Entry 1ZNJ (X-ray diffraction, 2.00 A resolution); this record covers chains I and J of the 12 polymer chains in the assembly.

== Chain I ==
Name: Insulin
Source organism: Homo sapiens
UniProt: P01308 (INS_HUMAN); residues 1-21 here correspond to UniProt positions 90-110 (UniProt number = residue number + 89)
Amino-acid sequence (21 residues; row label = number of the first residue in the row):
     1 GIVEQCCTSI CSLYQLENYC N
Cystine bridges: C6-C11
Residues lining bound ligands: phenol (IPH): C6, S9, I10, C11, L16

== Chain J ==
Name: Insulin
Source organism: Homo sapiens
UniProt: P01308 (INS_HUMAN); residues 1-30 here correspond to UniProt positions 25-54 (UniProt number = residue number + 24)
Amino-acid sequence (30 residues; numbered 1 to 30; the number before each row is that of its first residue):
     1 FVNQHLCGSH LVEALYLVCG ERGFFYTPKT
Bound ions: Zn2+: H10 (together with chloride ion) (shared with 1 residue of chain B; 1 residue of chain F)
Residues lining bound ligands:
  - phenol (IPH), molecule 1: F1, N3, L6
  - phenol (IPH), molecule 2: C7, H10, L11, A14

== Interface between chain I and chain J ==
Contacting residue pairs (28):
  G1(I) - T30(J)
  I2(I) - L11(J)  hydrophobic
  I2(I) - L15(J)  hydrophobic
  I2(I) - Y26(J)  hydrophobic
  V3(I) - Q4(J)
  V3(I) - Y26(J)
  E4(I) - K29(J)
  E4(I) - T30(J)
  C6(I) - C7(J)
  C6(I) - L11(J)  hydrophobic
  C7(I) - C7(J)  disulfide
  C7(I) - L11(J)  hydrophobic
  L13(I) - V18(J)  hydrophobic
  L16(I) - A14(J)  hydrophobic
  L16(I) - L15(J)
  E17(I) - V18(J)
  E17(I) - R22(J)  salt bridge
  Y19(I) - L15(J)  hydrophobic
  Y19(I) - F24(J)
  Y19(I) - F25(J)  hydrogen bond (backbone-backbone)
  C20(I) - C19(J)  disulfide
  C20(I) - R22(J)
  C20(I) - G23(J)
  C20(I) - F25(J)
  N21(I) - R22(J)  hydrogen bond (backbone-side chain)
  N21(I) - G23(J)  hydrogen bond (backbone-backbone)
  N21(I) - F24(J)
  N21(I) - F25(J)
Interface residues without a listed pair, chain I (13 interface residues in all): N18
Interface residues without a listed pair, chain J (16 interface residues in all): T27, P28
Cross-chain cystine bridges: C7(I)-C7(J), C20(I)-C19(J)

== In short ==
Chain I and chain J form an interface of 13 and 16 residues respectively, with 2 disulfide bonds, 3 hydrogen
bonds and 1 salt bridge. Polar contacts include E17(I)-R22(J), N21(I)-R22(J) and Y19(I)-F25(J). One phenol
molecule is bound between chain I and chain J.
Here chain I is Insulin and chain J is Insulin, both from Homo sapiens. Entry 1ZNJ (Insulin, monoclinic
crystal form) was determined by X-ray diffraction.
